9E4U - chains A and B; structure by X-ray diffraction, 2.23 A resolution.

[Chain A (and B)]
Protein: Amino acid adenylation domain protein
Organism: Moorena producens 3L
Notes: chain B of this document is another copy of the same molecule, construct and numbering; everything in this record applies to it too
Reference sequence: F4Y2B0 (F4Y2B0_9CYAN); residues 1888-2303 here = UniProt positions 1888-2303
Sequence (425 residues; each row starts with the number of its first residue):
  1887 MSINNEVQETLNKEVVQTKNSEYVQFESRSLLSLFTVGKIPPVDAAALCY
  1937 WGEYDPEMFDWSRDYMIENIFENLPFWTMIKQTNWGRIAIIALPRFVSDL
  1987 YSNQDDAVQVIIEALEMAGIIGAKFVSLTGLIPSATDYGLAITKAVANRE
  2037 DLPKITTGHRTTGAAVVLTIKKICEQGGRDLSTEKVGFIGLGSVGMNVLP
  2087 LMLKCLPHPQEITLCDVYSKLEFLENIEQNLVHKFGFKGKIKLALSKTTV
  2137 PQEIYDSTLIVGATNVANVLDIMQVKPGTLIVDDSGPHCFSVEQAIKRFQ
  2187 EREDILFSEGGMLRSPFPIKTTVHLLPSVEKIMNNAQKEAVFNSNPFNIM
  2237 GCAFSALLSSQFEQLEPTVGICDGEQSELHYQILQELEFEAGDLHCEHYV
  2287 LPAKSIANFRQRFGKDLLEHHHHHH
Disordered / not traced: 1887-1890 (chain B: 1887-1904, 2220-2228)
Sequence notes: initiating methionine (1887); expression tag (2304-2311)
From the paper describing this entry:
  - binding site for NADH: G2076 to G2081, D2102, D2170, G2172, C2238
  - specificity-determining residues: D2102
  - catalytic residues: C2238 (proposed by the authors, not directly observed)
  - contacts within the chain: T2042-G2044 (hydrogen bond), T2043-C2238 (hydrogen bond), G2044-C2238

[Chain A / chain B interface]
Pairs across the interface (31):
  E1892(A) - S1948(B)  hydrogen bond
  E1892(A) - Y1951(B)
  E1895(A) - Y1951(B)  hydrogen bond
  R1915(A) - E1958(B)  hydrogen bond (side chain-backbone)
  R1915(A) - N1959(B)
  R1915(A) - L1960(B)
  L1918(A) - S1919(B)
  L1918(A) - T1922(B)
  S1919(A) - L1918(B)
  S1919(A) - L1960(B)
  L1920(A) - L1960(B)  hydrophobic
  T1922(A) - L1918(B)
  T1922(A) - E2002(B)
  T1922(A) - M2003(B)  hydrogen bond (backbone-backbone)
  V1923(A) - P1961(B)
  V1923(A) - E1999(B)
  V1923(A) - E2002(B)
  G1924(A) - E2002(B)
  K1925(A) - E1999(B)  salt bridge
  E1958(A) - S1914(B)
  E1958(A) - R1915(B)  hydrogen bond (backbone-side chain)
  N1959(A) - R1915(B)
  L1960(A) - R1915(B)
  L1960(A) - S1919(B)
  L1960(A) - V1923(B)  hydrophobic
  P1961(A) - V1923(B)  hydrophobic
  E1999(A) - V1923(B)
  E1999(A) - K1925(B)  salt bridge
  E2002(A) - T1922(B)
  E2002(A) - G1924(B)
  M2003(A) - T1922(B)  hydrogen bond (backbone-backbone)
Interface residues without a listed pair, chain A (21 interface residues in all): K1899, S1914, Q1995, I2006
Interface residues without a listed pair, chain B (20 interface residues in all): L1920, N1955, I2006

[Overview]
21 residues of chain A and 20 residues of chain B are in contact; the contacts include 6 hydrogen bonds and 2
salt bridges. Polar contacts include K1925(A)-E1999(B), E1892(A)-S1948(B) and E1895(A)-Y1951(B). From the
paper: the catalytic residue C2238(A); a binding site for NADH at G2076(A), D2102(A) and D2170(A) among
others.
Chain A and chain B are both Amino acid adenylation domain protein (Moorena producens 3L); the structure, TAD
from Carmabin Biosynthetic Pathway in complex with NADH - Crystal Form 1, was determined by X-ray diffraction
together with 9E4S, 9E4X and 9E56 from the same study.
